Entry 8RKT (electron microscopy, 2.35 A resolution); this record covers chains 1 and C of the 6 polymer chains in the assembly.

# Chain 1
Molecule: sgRNA
Sequence (261 nucleotides; numbered 1 to 261; the number before each row is that of its first residue):
     1 GGAUAUUAAU AGCGCCGCAA UUCAUGCUGC UUGCAGCCUC UGAAUUUUGU UAAAUGAGGG
    61 UUAGUUUGAC UGUAUAAAUA CAGUCUUGCU UUCUGACCCU GGUAGCUGCU CACCCUGAUG
   121 CUGCUGUCAA UAGACAGGAU AGGUGCGCUC CCAGCAAUAA GGGCGCGGAU GUACUGCUGU
   181 AGUGGCUACU GAAUCACCCC CGAUCAAGGG GGAACCCUCC AAAAGGUGGG UUGAAAGGAG
   241 AAGUCAUUUA AUAAGGCCAC U
Not modelled in the structure: 1-10, 257-261
Metal / ion sites: Mg2+: A173, C174

# Chain C
Molecule: TniQ
Source organism: Scytonema hofmannii
UniProt: A0A8J0PCL5 (A0A8J0PCL5_9CYAN); residue numbers follow UniProt; this construct covers 1-167
Chain sequence (179 residues; each row starts with the number of its first residue):
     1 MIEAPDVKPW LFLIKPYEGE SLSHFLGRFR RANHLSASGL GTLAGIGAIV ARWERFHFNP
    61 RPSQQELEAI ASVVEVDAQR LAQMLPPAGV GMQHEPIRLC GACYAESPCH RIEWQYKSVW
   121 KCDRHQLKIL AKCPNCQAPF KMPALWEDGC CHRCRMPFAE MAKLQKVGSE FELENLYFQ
Not modelled in the structure: 1-2, 167-179
Construct notes: expression tag (168-179)
Metal / ion sites: Zn2+ site 1: Cys100, Cys103, Cys122, His125; Zn2+ site 2: Cys133, Cys136, Cys151, Cys154

# Interface between chain 1 and chain C
Residue-residue contacts - 29 pairs, chain 1 then chain C:
  G163(1) with Lys141(C), salt bridge to the phosphate; His152(C), salt bridge to the phosphate
  C164(1) with Arg153(C), salt bridge to the phosphate
  G165(1) with Arg153(C), salt bridge to the phosphate
  A169(1) with Lys132(C), hydrogen bond to the base; Gln137(C), hydrogen bond to the base
  G171(1) with Trp120(C), stacking on the base; Lys128(C), salt bridge to the phosphate
  U172(1) with Gln93(C), phosphate contact; Pro96(C), phosphate contact; Arg98(C), hydrogen bond to the sugar; Tyr116(C), base contact; Lys117(C), base contact; Ser118(C), base contact; Val119(C), base contact; Trp120(C), base contact; Ala131(C), sugar contact
  A173(1) with Gln93(C), phosphate contact; Pro96(C), phosphate contact
  C174(1) with Lys132(C), base contact
  A253(1) with Asn59(C), base contact
  A254(1) with His57(C), base contact; Asn59(C), base contact; Met92(C), sugar contact; His94(C), hydrogen bond to the base; Lys117(C), salt bridge to the phosphate
  G255(1) with Asn59(C), sugar contact; Met92(C), phosphate contact
  G256(1) with Arg61(C), salt bridge to the phosphate
Interface residues without a listed pair, chain 1 (13 interface residues in all): U170
Interface residues without a listed pair, chain C (23 interface residues in all): Phe56, Phe58, Gly91

# Overview
The interface between chain 1 and chain C involves 13 residues on one side and 23 on the other, with 4
hydrogen bonds, 7 salt bridges and 1 aromatic stacking contact. Polar contacts include A169(1)-Lys132(C),
A169(1)-Gln137(C) and A254(1)-His94(C). A173(1) and C174(1) form the Mg2+ site.
Here chain 1 is sgRNA and chain C is TniQ (Scytonema hofmannii). Entry 8RKT (Conformational Landscape of the
Type V-K CRISPR-associated TransposonIntegration Assembly CAST V-K Cas12k domain local-refinement map) was
determined by electron microscopy, deposited together with 8RDU, 8RKU, 8RKV, 8AXA and 8AXB.
